PDB entry 1XMO | X-ray diffraction, 3.25 A resolution | chains A and T of the 23 polymer chains in the assembly

Chain A:
Molecule: 16S ribosomal RNA
Organism: Thermus thermophilus
Sequence (1522 nucleotides; each row starts with the number of its first residue; note: 42 numbers in that range are skipped by the numbering (no residue carries them; nothing is unmodelled there); a row labelled like 190A-190L holds insertion residues (190A, then the next letters in order); numbering starts at 0):
     0 UUUGUUGGAGAGUUUGAUCCUGGCUCAGGGUGAACGCUGGCGGCGUGCCU
    50 AAGACAUGCAAGUCGUGCGGG
    73 CCGCGGGGUUUU
    88 ACUCCG
    95 UGGUC
   101 AGCGGCGGACGGGUGAGUAACGCGUGGGU
  129A G
   130 ACCUACCCGGAAGAGGGGGACAACCCGGGGAAACUCGGGCUAAUCCCCCA
   180 UGUGGACCCGC
190A-190L CCCUUGGGGUGU
   191 GUCCAAAGGGCUUU
   216 GCCCGCUUCCGGAUGGGCCCGCGUCCCAUCAGCUAGUUGGUGGGGUAAUG
   266 GCCCACCAAGGCGACGACGGGUAGCCGGUCUGAGAGGAUGGCCGGCCACA
   316 GGGGCACUGAGACACGGGCCCCACUCCUACGGGAGGCAGCAGUUAGGAAU
   366 CUUCCGCAAUGGGCGCAAGCCUGACGGAGCGACGCCGCUUGGAGGAAGAA
   416 GCCCUUCGGGGUGUAAACUCCUGAA
   442 CCCGGGACGAAACCCCCGACGA
   474 GGGGACUGACGGUACCGGG
   494 GUAAUAGCGCCGGCCAACUCCGUGCCAGCAGCCGCGGUAAUACGGAGGGC
   544 GCGAGCGUUACCCGGAUUCACUGGGCGUAAAGGGCGUGUAGGCGGCCUGG
   594 GGCGUCCCAUGUGAAAGACCACGGCUCAACCGUGGGGGAGCGUGGGAUAC
   644 GCUCAGGCUAGACGGUGGGAGAGGGUGGUGGAAUUCCCGGAGUAGCGGUG
   694 AAAUGCGCAGAUACCGGGAGGAACGCCGAUGGCGAAGGCAGCCACCUGGU
   744 CCACCCGUGACGCUGAGGCGCGAAAGCGUGGGGAGCAAACCGGAUUAGAU
   794 ACCCGGGUAGUCCACGCCCUAAACGAUGCGCGCUAGGUCUCUGGGUCU
   848 CCUGGGGGCCGAAGCUAACGCGUUAAGCGCGCCGCCUGGGGAGUACGGCC
   898 GCAAGGCUGAAACUCAAAGGAAUUGACGGGGGCCCGCACAAGCGGUGGAG
   948 CAUGUGGUUUAAUUCGAAGCAACGCGAAGAACCUUACCAGGCCUUGACAU
   998 GCUA
 1001A G
  1002 GGAACCCGGGUGAAAGCCUGGGGUGCCCC
1030A-1030D GCGA
  1031 GGGGAGCCCUAGCACAGGUGCUGCAUGGCCGUCGUCAGCUCGUGCCGUGA
  1081 GGUGUUGGGUUAAGUCCCGCAACGAGCGCAACCCCCGCCGUUAGUUGCCA
  1131 GCGGUUCGGCCGGGCACUCUAACGGGACUGCCCGCGAAA
  1171 GCGGGAGGAAGGAGGGGACGACGUCUGGUCAGCAUGGCCCUUACGGCCUG
  1221 GGCGACACACGUGCUACAAUGCCCACUACAAAGCGAUGCCACCCGGCAAC
  1271 GGGGAGCUAAUCGCAAAAAGGUGGGCCCAGUUCGGAUUGGGGUCUGCAAC
  1321 CCGACCCCAUGAAGCCGGAAUCGCUAGUAAUCGCGGAUCAG
 1361A C
  1362 CAUGCCGCGGUGAAUACGUUCCCGGGCCUUGUACACACCGCCCGUCACGC
  1412 CAUGGGAGCGGGCUCUACCCGAAGUCGCCGGG
  1446 AGCCUACGGG
  1459 CAGGCGCCGAGGGUAGGGCCCGUGACUGGGGCGAAGUCGUAACAAGGUAG
  1509 CUGUACCGGAAGGUGCGGCUGGAUCACCUCCUUUCU
Not modelled in the structure: 0-4, 1001A, 1030A-1030D, 1361A, 1535-1538
Ion coordination: Mg2+ site 1 near U17 (its only coordinating residue here); Mg2+ site 2 near G21 (its only coordinating residue here); Mg2+ site 3: G46, G394; Mg2+ site 4: C48, G115; Mg2+ site 5 near A53 (its only coordinating residue here); Mg2+ site 6: A59, C386, U387; Mg2+ site 7: G61, U62, G105; Mg2+ site 8: G69, G70, G97, U98; Mg2+ site 9: G107, A325, G326; Mg2+ site 10: A109, G331; Mg2+ site 11: A116, G117, G289; Mg2+ site 12: C121, G124, U125, G126, G236; 62 more Mg2+ sites not listed
Ligand contacts: paromomycin (PAR): C1404, G1405, U1406, C1407, A1408, C1409, C1490, G1491, A1492, A1493, G1494, U1495, C1496

Chain T:
Protein: 30S ribosomal protein S20
Organism: Thermus thermophilus
UniProt: P80380 (RS20_THETH); residues 1-106 here correspond to UniProt positions 0-105 (UniProt number = residue number - 1)
Amino-acid sequence (106 residues; row label = number of the first residue in the row):
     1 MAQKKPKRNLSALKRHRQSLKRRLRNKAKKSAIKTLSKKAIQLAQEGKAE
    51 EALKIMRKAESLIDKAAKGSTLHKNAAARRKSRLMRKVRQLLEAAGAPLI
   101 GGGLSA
Not modelled in the structure: 1-7

Interface between chain A and chain T:
Contacting residue pairs - 104 pairs, chain A then chain T:
  A60(A) with Leu-10(T), phosphate contact
  G61(A) with Leu-10(T), phosphate contact
  G102(A) with Arg-17(T), salt bridge to the phosphate
  C103(A) with Lys-14(T), phosphate contact; Arg-17(T), salt bridge to the phosphate; Lys-21(T), salt bridge to the phosphate
  G104(A) with Lys-14(T), hydrogen bond to the base; Gln-18(T), hydrogen bond to the phosphate; Lys-21(T), salt bridge to the phosphate
  G105(A) with Gln-18(T), phosphate contact; Arg-22(T), salt bridge to the phosphate
  C106(A) with Arg-15(T), base contact
  G107(A) with Arg-15(T), hydrogen bond to the base
  G108(A) with Arg-15(T), base contact
  C131(A) with Asn-75(T), phosphate contact
  C132(A) with Lys-74(T), hydrogen bond to the phosphate; Asn-75(T), hydrogen bond to the phosphate
  U133(A) with Lys-74(T), salt bridge to the phosphate
  C175(A) with Arg-25(T), hydrogen bond to the sugar; Lys-29(T), phosphate contact
  C176(A) with Lys-29(T), salt bridge to the phosphate
  C177(A) with Lys-65(T), salt bridge to the phosphate
  C178(A) with Lys-65(T), salt bridge to the phosphate
  A185(A) with Glu-60(T), base contact; Ala-78(T), phosphate contact; Lys-81(T), hydrogen bond to the base
  C186(A) with Ala-78(T), sugar contact; Lys-81(T), sugar contact; Ser-82(T), hydrogen bond to the phosphate; Met-85(T), hydrogen bond to the sugar
  C187(A) with Ser-82(T), hydrogen bond to the phosphate; Met-85(T), sugar contact; Arg-86(T), salt bridge to the phosphate; Arg-89(T), hydrogen bond to the sugar; Leu-104(T), sugar contact; Ser-105(T), hydrogen bond to the base
  C188(A) with Arg-86(T), salt bridge to the phosphate; Arg-89(T), hydrogen bond to the sugar; Ser-105(T), base contact
  U190L(A) with Ser-105(T), hydrogen bond to the base; Ala-106(T), hydrogen bond to the base
  G191(A) with Met-85(T), base contact; Gly-101(T), hydrogen bond to the sugar; Gly-102(T), hydrogen bond to the sugar; Gly-103(T), hydrogen bond to the base; Leu-104(T), base contact; Ser-105(T), base contact
  U192(A) with Arg-57(T), phosphate contact; Glu-60(T), base contact; Gly-102(T), sugar contact; Gly-103(T), sugar contact
  C193(A) with Arg-57(T), phosphate contact; Glu-60(T), sugar contact; Ser-61(T), phosphate contact; Asp-64(T), hydrogen bond to the sugar
  C194(A) with Ser-61(T), hydrogen bond to the phosphate; Asp-64(T), sugar contact; Lys-65(T), phosphate contact; Lys-68(T), sugar contact
  A195(A) with Lys-68(T), hydrogen bond to the sugar
  U222(A) with Lys-68(T), phosphate contact
  U223(A) with Lys-68(T), salt bridge to the phosphate
  G258(A) with Lys-87(T), hydrogen bond to the phosphate
  G259(A) with Arg-83(T), salt bridge to the phosphate; Lys-87(T), salt bridge to the phosphate
  G260(A) with Arg-83(T), hydrogen bond to the base
  U261(A) with Arg-79(T), salt bridge to the phosphate; Arg-80(T), salt bridge to the phosphate; Arg-83(T), base contact
  A262(A) with Lys-74(T), sugar contact; Asn-75(T), sugar contact; Ala-76(T), phosphate contact; Arg-79(T), salt bridge to the phosphate
  A263(A) with Arg-79(T), salt bridge to the phosphate
  C322(A) with Arg-23(T), sugar contact
  U323(A) with Ser-19(T), sugar contact; Arg-22(T), phosphate contact; Arg-23(T), phosphate contact; Asn-26(T), hydrogen bond to the phosphate
  G324(A) with Arg-22(T), salt bridge to the phosphate; Asn-26(T), phosphate contact; Ser-70(T), hydrogen bond to the phosphate
  A325(A) with Ser-70(T), phosphate contact
  G332(A) with Leu-10(T), phosphate contact; His-16(T), sugar contact
  G333(A) with His-16(T), hydrogen bond to the sugar
  A349(A) with Arg-8(T), sugar contact
  U1436(A) with Arg-23(T), salt bridge to the phosphate
  G1438(A) with Lys-34(T), salt bridge to the phosphate; Lys-38(T), phosphate contact
  C1439(A) with Lys-38(T), salt bridge to the phosphate
  G1453(A) with Leu-36(T), sugar contact; Lys-39(T), hydrogen bond to the phosphate; Lys-58(T), hydrogen bond to the sugar
  G1454(A) with Thr-35(T), phosphate contact; Leu-36(T), sugar contact; Lys-39(T), salt bridge to the phosphate
  G1455(A) with Ala-28(T), phosphate contact; Ser-31(T), phosphate contact; Ala-32(T), phosphate contact; Thr-35(T), hydrogen bond to the phosphate
  C1459(A) with Lys-27(T), salt bridge to the phosphate; Ser-31(T), hydrogen bond to the phosphate
  A1460(A) with Lys-27(T), salt bridge to the phosphate
Also at the interface, not in a pair above, chain A (53 interface residues in all): C174, G190K, G350, C1437
Also at the interface, not in a pair above, chain T (53 interface residues in all): Ala-12, Leu-24, His-73

In short:
Chain A and chain T each contribute 53 residues to their interface; the contacts include 30 hydrogen bonds and
25 salt bridges. Polar pairs include G104(A)/Lys-14(T), G107(A)/Arg-15(T) and A185(A)/Lys-81(T). Ligands of
chain A: paromomycin. The Mg2+ site 3 is built by G46(A) and G394(A).
Chain A is 16S ribosomal RNA and chain T is 30S ribosomal protein S20, both from Thermus thermophilus; the
structure, Crystal Structure of mnm5U34t6A37-tRNALysUUU Complexed with AAG-mRNA in the Decoding Center, was
determined by X-ray diffraction, deposited together with 1XMQ.
